PDB entry 6OFR | X-ray diffraction, 2.40 A resolution | chain A

[Chain A]
Protein: TonB-dependent outer membrane receptor
From: Escherichia coli
UniProtKB: A0A024L3L4 (A0A024L3L4_ECOLX); numbering as in UniProt (aligned over 29-790)
Chain sequence (762 residues; row label = number of the first residue in the row):
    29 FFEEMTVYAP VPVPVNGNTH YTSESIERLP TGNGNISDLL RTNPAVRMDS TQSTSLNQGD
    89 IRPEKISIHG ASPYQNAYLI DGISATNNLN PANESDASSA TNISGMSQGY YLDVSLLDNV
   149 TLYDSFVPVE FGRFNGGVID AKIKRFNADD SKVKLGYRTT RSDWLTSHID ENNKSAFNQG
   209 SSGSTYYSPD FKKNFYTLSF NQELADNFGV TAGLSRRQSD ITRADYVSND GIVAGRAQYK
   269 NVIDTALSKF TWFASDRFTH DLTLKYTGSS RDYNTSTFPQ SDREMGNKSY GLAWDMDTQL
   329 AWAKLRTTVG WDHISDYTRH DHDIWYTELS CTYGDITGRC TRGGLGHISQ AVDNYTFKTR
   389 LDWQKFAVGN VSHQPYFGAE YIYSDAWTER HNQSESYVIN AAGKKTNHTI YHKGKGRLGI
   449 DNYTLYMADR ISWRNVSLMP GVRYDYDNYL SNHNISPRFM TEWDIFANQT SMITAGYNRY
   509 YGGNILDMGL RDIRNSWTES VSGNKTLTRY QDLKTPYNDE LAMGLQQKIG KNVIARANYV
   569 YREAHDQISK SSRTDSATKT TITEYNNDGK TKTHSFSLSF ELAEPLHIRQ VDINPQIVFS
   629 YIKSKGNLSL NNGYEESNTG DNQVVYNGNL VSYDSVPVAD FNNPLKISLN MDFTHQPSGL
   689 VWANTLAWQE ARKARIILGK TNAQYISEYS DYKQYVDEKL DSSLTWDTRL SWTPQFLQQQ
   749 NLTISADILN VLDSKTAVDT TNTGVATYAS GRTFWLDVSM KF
Disordered / not traced: 176-179
Disulfides: Cys359-Cys368
Ion coordination: Mg2+ site 1 near Leu193 (its only coordinating residue here); Mg2+ site 2: Leu478, Gln539

[In short]
Leu478 and Gln539 coordinate Mg2+ site 2.
Chain A is TonB-dependent outer membrane receptor (Escherichia coli); the structure, The crystal structure of
the outer membrane transporter YddB from Escherichia coli, was determined by X-ray diffraction, deposited
together with 6OFS and 6OFT.
